4JO3 - chains L and H of the 3 polymer chains in the assembly; structure by X-ray diffraction, 2.60 A resolution.

== Chain L ==
Molecule: monoclonal anti-HIV-1 gp120 V3 antibody R20 light chain
From: Oryctolagus cuniculus
Notes: fragment: Fab; antibody fragment or engineered binder
Sequence (214 residues; numbered 1 to 211 plus 3 insertion-coded residues; the number before each row is that of its first residue; a row labelled like 95A-95C holds insertion residues (95A, then the next letters in order)):
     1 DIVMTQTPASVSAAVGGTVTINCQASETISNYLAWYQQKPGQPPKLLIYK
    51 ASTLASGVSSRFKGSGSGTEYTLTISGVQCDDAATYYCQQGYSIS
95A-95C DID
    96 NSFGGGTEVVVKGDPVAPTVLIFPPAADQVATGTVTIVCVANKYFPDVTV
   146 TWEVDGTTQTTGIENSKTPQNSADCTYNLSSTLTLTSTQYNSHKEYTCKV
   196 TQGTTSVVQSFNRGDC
Cystine bridges: Cys-23/Cys-88, Cys-80/Cys-170, Cys-134/Cys-193

== Chain H ==
Molecule: monoclonal anti-HIV-1 gp120 V3 antibody R20 heavy chain
From: Oryctolagus cuniculus
Notes: fragment: Fab; antibody fragment or engineered binder
Sequence (227 residues; numbered 2 to 210 plus 18 insertion-coded residues; the number before each row is that of its first residue; a row labelled like 52A-52B holds insertion residues (52A, then the next letters in order)):
     2 QSLEESGGDLVKPGASLTLTCTASGFSFTNNYYM
   35A C
    36 WVRQAPGKGLEWIACIY
52A-52B GG
    53 GRDIVFYATWAKGRFTISKTSSTTVTLQMT
82A-82B SL
    83 TAADTATYFCARENFDAV
100A-100M GVGGGTYSTDYYF
   101 DLWGPGTLVIVSSGQPKAPSVFPLAPCCGDTPSATVTLGCLVKGYLPEPV
   151 TVTWNSGTLTNGVRTFPSVRQSSGLYSLSSVVSVTSSSQPVTCNVAHPAT
   201 NTKVDKTVAP
Cystine bridges: Cys-22/Cys-92, Cys-35A/Cys-50, Cys-140/Cys-193

== Interface between chain L and chain H ==
Contacting residue pairs (79):
  Tyr-32(L) / Thr-100I(H)
  Tyr-32(L) / Asp-100J(H)
  Tyr-36(L) / Tyr-100L(H)
  Tyr-36(L) / Phe-100M(H)  hydrogen bond (side chain-backbone)
  Gln-38(L) / Gln-39(H)  hydrogen bond
  Pro-43(L) / Phe-91(H)  hydrophobic
  Pro-43(L) / Trp-103(H)  hydrophobic
  Pro-43(L) / Gly-104(H)
  Pro-44(L) / Leu-45(H)  hydrophobic
  Pro-44(L) / Trp-103(H)
  Leu-46(L) / Tyr-100L(H)  hydrophobic
  Leu-46(L) / Phe-100M(H)
  Tyr-49(L) / Tyr-100L(H)  hydrophobic
  Lys-50(L) / Asp-100J(H)
  Tyr-87(L) / Gln-39(H)  hydrogen bond
  Tyr-87(L) / Lys-43(H)
  Tyr-87(L) / Gly-44(H)
  Tyr-87(L) / Leu-45(H)
  Gln-89(L) / Tyr-100K(H)
  Gln-89(L) / Tyr-100L(H)
  Gly-91(L) / Thr-100I(H)
  Gly-91(L) / Asp-100J(H)  hydrogen bond (backbone-backbone)
  Gly-91(L) / Tyr-100K(H)  hydrogen bond (backbone-backbone)
  Tyr-92(L) / Thr-100I(H)  hydrogen bond (backbone-side chain)
  Tyr-92(L) / Tyr-100K(H)
  Ser-93(L) / Tyr-100K(H)
  Ile-94(L) / Trp-47(H)
  Ile-94(L) / Phe-58(H)  hydrophobic
  Ile-94(L) / Tyr-100K(H)  hydrophobic
  Ser-95(L) / Phe-58(H)
  Ile-95B(L) / Trp-47(H)  hydrophobic
  Ile-95B(L) / Ala-60(H)
  Ile-95B(L) / Thr-61(H)  hydrogen bond (backbone-backbone)
  Asp-95C(L) / Trp-47(H)
  Asp-95C(L) / Ala-60(H)
  Asp-95C(L) / Thr-61(H)
  Asp-95C(L) / Trp-62(H)
  Asn-96(L) / Leu-45(H)  hydrogen bond (side chain-backbone)
  Asn-96(L) / Glu-46(H)
  Asn-96(L) / Trp-47(H)  hydrogen bond (side chain-backbone)
  Ser-97(L) / Trp-47(H)
  Phe-98(L) / Leu-45(H)  hydrophobic
  Phe-98(L) / Phe-100M(H)  hydrophobic
  Leu-116(L) / Thr-137(H)
  Phe-118(L) / Leu-124(H)  hydrophobic
  Phe-118(L) / Ala-125(H)
  Phe-118(L) / Thr-137(H)
  Phe-118(L) / Val-181(H)  hydrophobic
  Pro-119(L) / Ala-125(H)
  Pro-119(L) / Cys-127(H)
  Ala-121(L) / Pro-123(H)  hydrophobic
  Asp-123(L) / Phe-122(H)
  Gln-124(L) / Phe-122(H)
  Thr-129(L) / Lys-143(H)
  Thr-131(L) / Leu-141(H)
  Thr-131(L) / Lys-143(H)
  Val-133(L) / Leu-124(H)  hydrophobic
  Val-135(L) / Phe-166(H)  hydrophobic
  Asn-137(L) / Arg-164(H)
  Asn-137(L) / Phe-166(H)
  Asn-137(L) / Val-181(H)
  Lys-138(L) / Arg-164(H)
  Glu-159(L) / Val-169(H)
  Glu-159(L) / Gln-171(H)  hydrogen bond
  Ser-161(L) / Phe-166(H)
  Ser-161(L) / Pro-167(H)  hydrogen bond (side chain-backbone)
  Ser-161(L) / Val-169(H)
  Lys-162(L) / Pro-167(H)
  Thr-163(L) / Phe-166(H)
  Thr-163(L) / Pro-167(H)
  Asn-173(L) / Arg-164(H)
  Asn-173(L) / Phe-166(H)
  Leu-174(L) / Phe-166(H)
  Ser-175(L) / Phe-166(H)
  Asp-210(L) / Cys-127(H)  hydrogen bond (backbone-side chain)
  Asp-210(L) / Cys-128(H)  hydrogen bond (backbone-side chain)
  Asp-210(L) / Gly-129(H)  hydrogen bond (backbone-backbone)
  Cys-211(L) / Cys-127(H)  disulfide
  Cys-211(L) / Cys-128(H)  hydrophobic
Other interface residues (no listed pair), chain L (49 interface residues in all): Ala-34, Gln-42, Asp-95A, Thr-127, Asn-160, Pro-164, Thr-179, Phe-206
Other interface residues (no listed pair), chain H (49 interface residues in all): Tyr-34, Val-37, Cys-50, Tyr-59, Glu-95, Asp-98, Val-100, Pro-105, Pro-126, Leu-138, Thr-165, Ser-168, Arg-170, Ser-179, Lys-206
Disulfides between the chains: Cys-211(L)/Cys-127(H)

== In short ==
The chain L/chain H interface involves 49 residues from each chain; the contacts include 1 disulfide bond and
14 hydrogen bonds. Polar contacts include Tyr-36(L)/Phe-100M(H), Gln-38(L)/Gln-39(H) and Tyr-87(L)/Gln-39(H).
Chain L is monoclonal anti-HIV-1 gp120 V3 antibody R20 light chain and chain H is monoclonal anti-HIV-1 gp120
V3 antibody R20 heavy chain, both from Oryctolagus cuniculus; the structure, Crystal structure of rabbit mAb
R20 Fab in complex with V3 C-terminus of HIV-1 Consensus B ..., was determined by X-ray diffraction, deposited
together with 4JO1 and 4JO2.
